6R90 - chains J and L of the 12 polymer chains in the assembly; structure by electron microscopy, 4.50 A resolution (low resolution: residue-level contacts below are approximate; hydrogen-bond / salt-bridge calls are withheld).

Chain J:
Molecule: Human alpha-satellite DNA (145-MER) with abasic sites at positions 93-94
Sequence (145 nucleotides; numbered 1 to 145; the number before each row is that of its first residue):
     1 ATCAATATCCACCTGCAGATTCTACCAAAAGTGTATTTGGAAACTGCTCC
    51 ATCAAAAGGCATGTTCAGCTGAACCAGCTGAACATGCCTTTTXXTGGAGC
   101 AGTTTCCAAATACACTTTTGGTAGAATCTGCAGGTGGATATTGAT
Modified positions: 3DR (1',2'-dideoxyribofuranose-5'-phosphate) at position 93; 3DR (1',2'-dideoxyribofuranose-5'-phosphate) at position 94

Chain L:
Molecule: DNA damage-binding protein 2
Source organism: Homo sapiens
Reference sequence: Q92466 (DDB2_HUMAN); numbering as in UniProt (aligned over 1-427)
Amino-acid sequence (450 residues; each row starts with the number of its first residue; numbers below 1 keep their minus sign (Met-22 is residue -22)):
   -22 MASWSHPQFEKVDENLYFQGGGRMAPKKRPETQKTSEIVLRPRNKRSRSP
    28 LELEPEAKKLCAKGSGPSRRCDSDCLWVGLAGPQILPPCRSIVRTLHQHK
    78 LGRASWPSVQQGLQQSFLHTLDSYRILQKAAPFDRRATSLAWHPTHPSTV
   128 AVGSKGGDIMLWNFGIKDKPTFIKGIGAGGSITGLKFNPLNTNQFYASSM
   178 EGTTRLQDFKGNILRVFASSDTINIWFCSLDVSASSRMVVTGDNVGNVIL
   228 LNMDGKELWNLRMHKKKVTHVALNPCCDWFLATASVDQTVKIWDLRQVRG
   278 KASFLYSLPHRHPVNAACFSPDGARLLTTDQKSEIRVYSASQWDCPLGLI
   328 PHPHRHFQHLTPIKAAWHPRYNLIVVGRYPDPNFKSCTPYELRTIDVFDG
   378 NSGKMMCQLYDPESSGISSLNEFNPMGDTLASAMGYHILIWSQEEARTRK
Not modelled in the structure: -22 to 60, 426-427
Construct notes: initiating methionine (-22); expression tag (-21 to 0)

Chain J / chain L interface:
Residue-residue contacts (18):
  DT92(J) with Arg112(L); His336(L)
  3DR_93(J) with Arg112(L); Lys132(L); Gly154(L); Ala155(L)
  3DR_94(J) with Lys132(L); Met177(L); Trp203(L)
  DT95(J) with Trp203(L); Lys244(L); His333(L); Gln335(L)
  DG96(J) with Lys244(L); Val263(L); Gln308(L); His333(L)
  DG97(J) with Pro290(L)

Overview:
The interface between chain J and chain L involves 6 residues on one side and 13 on the other.
Here chain J is Human alpha-satellite DNA (145-MER) with abasic sites at positions 93-94 and chain L is DNA
damage-binding protein 2 (Homo sapiens). Entry 6R90 (Cryo-EM structure of NCP-THF2(+1)-UV-DDB class A) was
determined by electron microscopy, deposited together with 6R8Y, 6R8Z, 6R91, 6R92, 6R93 and 6R94.
